5NSL - chain A; structure by X-ray diffraction, 1.70 A resolution.

[Chain A]
Protein: Beta-fructofuranosidase
Source organism: Phaffia rhodozyma
UniProtKB: J7HDY4 (J7HDY4_PHARH); residues 1-665 here = UniProt positions 1-665
Amino-acid sequence (665 residues; each row starts with the number of its first residue):
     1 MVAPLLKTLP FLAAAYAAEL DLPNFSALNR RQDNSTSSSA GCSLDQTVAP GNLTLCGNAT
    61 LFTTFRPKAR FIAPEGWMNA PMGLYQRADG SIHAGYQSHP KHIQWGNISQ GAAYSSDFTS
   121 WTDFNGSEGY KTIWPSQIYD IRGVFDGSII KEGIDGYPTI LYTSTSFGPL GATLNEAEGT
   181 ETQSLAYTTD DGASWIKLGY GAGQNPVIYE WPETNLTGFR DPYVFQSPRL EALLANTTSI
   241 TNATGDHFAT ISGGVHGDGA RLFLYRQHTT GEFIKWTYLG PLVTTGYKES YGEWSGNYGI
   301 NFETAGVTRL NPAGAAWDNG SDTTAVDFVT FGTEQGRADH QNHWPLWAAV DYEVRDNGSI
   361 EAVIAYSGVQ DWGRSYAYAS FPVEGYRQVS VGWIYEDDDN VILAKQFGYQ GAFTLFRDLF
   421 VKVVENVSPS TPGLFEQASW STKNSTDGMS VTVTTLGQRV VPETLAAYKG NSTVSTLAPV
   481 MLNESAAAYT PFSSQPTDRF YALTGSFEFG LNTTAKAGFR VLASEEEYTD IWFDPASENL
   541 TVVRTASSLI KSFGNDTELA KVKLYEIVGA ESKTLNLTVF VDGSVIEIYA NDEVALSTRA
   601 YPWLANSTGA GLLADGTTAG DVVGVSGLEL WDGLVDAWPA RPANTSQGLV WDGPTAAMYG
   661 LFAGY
Unresolved in the structure: 1-41
Disulfide bonds: Cys42-Cys56
Glycans and other covalent adducts: N-acetylglucosamine (NAG) linked to Asn52, Asn215, Asn236, Asn242, Asn319, Asn357, Asn444, Asn471, Asn483, Asn512, Asn539, Asn555, Asn576, Asn606, Asn644; glycan linked to Asn58, Asn107
Construct notes: conflict Val2 (Ile in J7HDY4), Ala663 (Ser in J7HDY4), Tyr665 (Arg in J7HDY4); engineered mutation Ala80 (Asp in J7HDY4)
Residues lining bound ligands:
  - 4-(2-hydroxyethyl)benzene-1,2-diol (975), molecule 1: Pro74, Asp123, Tyr130, Ala640, Arg641, Pro642, Thr645, Gln647
  - 4-(2-hydroxyethyl)benzene-1,2-diol (975), molecule 2: Trp77, Asn79, Trp105, Glu303, Gln341, His343, Tyr376, Trp393
  - 4-(2-hydroxyethyl)benzene-1,2-diol (975), molecule 3: Tyr85, Gln86, Arg87, Ala88, Gly90, Lys151, Glu384
  - 4-(2-hydroxyethyl)benzene-1,2-diol (975), molecule 4: Gln104, Gln341, Asn342, Asp399, Val401
  - 4-(2-hydroxyethyl)benzene-1,2-diol (975), molecule 5: Trp105, Arg142, Phe145, Leu170, Arg220, Glu303, Leu661
  - 4-(2-hydroxyethyl)benzene-1,2-diol (975), molecule 6: Ile149, Ile150, Lys151, Tyr223, Val224, Phe225, Gln226, His247, Val307, Trp317, Ser380, Pro382, Gln388
  - 4-(2-hydroxyethyl)benzene-1,2-diol (975), molecule 7: Lys151, Glu152, Gln226, Trp317, Pro382
  - 4-(2-hydroxyethyl)benzene-1,2-diol (975), molecule 8: Glu152, Asp155, Gly156
  - 4-(2-hydroxyethyl)benzene-1,2-diol (975), molecule 9: Ile154, Asp155, Tyr187, Leu198, Ile274
  - 4-(2-hydroxyethyl)benzene-1,2-diol (975), molecule 10: Thr173, Leu174, Asn175, His256
  - 4-(2-hydroxyethyl)benzene-1,2-diol (975), molecule 11: Glu178, Tyr209, Glu210, Pro654, Met658
  - 4-(2-hydroxyethyl)benzene-1,2-diol (975), molecule 12: Ala202, Gly203, Tyr209, Trp651, Pro654
  - 4-(2-hydroxyethyl)benzene-1,2-diol (975), molecule 13: Glu293, Arg337, Asp339, His340, Trp344, Trp372, Leu559, Lys561
  - 4-(2-hydroxyethyl)benzene-1,2-diol (975), molecule 14: Asn311, Pro312, Ala313, Asp322, Thr324, Tyr386
  - 4-(2-hydroxyethyl)benzene-1,2-diol (975), molecule 15: Pro312, Phe420, Val421, Lys422, Val423, Val424, Arg459, Asn591, Asp592
  - 4-(2-hydroxyethyl)benzene-1,2-diol (975), molecule 16: Ser428, Pro429, Ser430, Phe435, Gly448, Met449
  - 4-(2-hydroxyethyl)benzene-1,2-diol (975), molecule 17: Thr431, Gly433, Leu434, Phe435, Glu436
  - 4-(2-hydroxyethyl)benzene-1,2-diol (975), molecule 18: Pro479, Val480, Met481, Glu508, Gly624, Val625, Ser626
  - 4-(2-hydroxyethyl)benzene-1,2-diol (975), molecule 19: Met481, Glu508, Phe509, Gly510, Glu571, Ser572, Val622, Gly624
  - 4-(2-hydroxyethyl)benzene-1,2-diol (975), molecule 20: Ala488, Tyr489, Arg520, Glu525, Tyr528, Asp530
  - 4-(2-hydroxyethyl)benzene-1,2-diol (975), molecule 21: Thr504, Gly505, Ser506, Leu577, Thr578, Tyr589, Ala590, Asn591, Asp592
  - beta-D-fructofuranose (FRU): Asn79, Ala80, Gln97, Trp105, Ile108, Phe145, Asp146, Arg220, Asp221, Glu303, Thr304, Tyr376, Ala377, Trp393

[Overview]
Chain A binds beta-D-fructofuranose and 21 copies of 4-(2-hydroxyethyl)benzene-1,2-diol. Covalently linked
N-acetylglucosamine: at Asn52, Asn58, Asn107, Asn215, Asn236 and Asn242 and 11 more.
Chain A is Beta-fructofuranosidase (Phaffia rhodozyma); the structure, Structure of D80A-fructofuranosidase
from Xanthophyllomyces dendrorhous complexed with fructose and hydroxytyrosol, was determined by X-ray
diffraction.
